Entry 5ZO9 (X-ray diffraction, 2.70 A resolution); this record covers chain A.

== Chain A ==
Name: Kinesin-like protein KIF11
Organism: Homo sapiens
Notes: fragment: Kinesin motor domain
UniProtKB: P52732 (KIF11_HUMAN); numbering as in UniProt (aligned over 17-369)
Amino-acid sequence (367 residues; numbered 10 to 376; the number before each row is that of its first residue):
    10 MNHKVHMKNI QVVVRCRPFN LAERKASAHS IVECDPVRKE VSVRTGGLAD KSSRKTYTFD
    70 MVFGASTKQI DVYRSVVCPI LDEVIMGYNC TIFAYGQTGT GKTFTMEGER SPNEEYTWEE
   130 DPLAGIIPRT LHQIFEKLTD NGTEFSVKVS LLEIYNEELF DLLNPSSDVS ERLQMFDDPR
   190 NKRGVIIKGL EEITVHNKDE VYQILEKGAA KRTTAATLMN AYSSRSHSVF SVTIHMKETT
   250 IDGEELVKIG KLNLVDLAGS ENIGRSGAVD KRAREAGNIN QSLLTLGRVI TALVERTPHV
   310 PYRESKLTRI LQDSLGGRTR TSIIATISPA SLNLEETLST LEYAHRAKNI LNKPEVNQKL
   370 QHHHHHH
Unresolved in the structure: 10-15, 55-60, 272-286, 368-376
Differences from the reference sequence: expression tag (10-16, 370-376)
Metal / ion sites: Mg2+: Thr112 (together with ADP); Na+: Glu167 (together with sulfate ion)
Ligand contacts:
  - 4C5 ((2R)-2-azanyl-3-[(4-methoxyphenyl)-diphenyl-methyl]sulfanyl-propanoic acid): Thr112, Glu116, Gly117, Glu118, Arg119, Trp127, Asp130, Ala133, Ile136, Pro137, Leu160, Tyr211, Leu214, Glu215, Ala218, Arg221, Phe239
  - ADP (adenosine-5'-diphosphate): Arg24, Arg26, Pro27, Gln106, Thr107, Gly108, Thr109, Gly110, Lys111, Thr112, Phe113, Glu118
Curated features (UniProtKB/Swiss-Prot):
  - binding site (ATP): Gly105 to Thr112
  - modified residue: Lys146 (N6-acetyllysine)
  - natural variant: Phe144 (F144L: In MCLMR), Arg234 (R234C: In MCLMR), Ser235 (S235C: In MCLMR)
From the paper describing this entry:
  - binding site for 4C5: Glu116, Arg221
  - contacts within the chain: Glu116-Arg221 (salt bridge)

== Summary ==
Chain A binds ADP and compound 4C5. From UniProt: 8 ATP-binding residues. The paper reports a binding site for
4C5 at Glu116 and Arg221; contacts within the chain involving Glu116 and Arg221.
Chain A is Kinesin-like protein KIF11 (Homo sapiens); the structure, Eg5 motor domain in complex with
STLC-type inhibitor PVEI0021 (C2 type), was determined by X-ray diffraction together with 5ZO7 and 5ZO8 from
the same study.
